Entry 3UH2 (X-ray diffraction, 2.00 A resolution); this record covers chain A.

Chain A:
Name: Tankyrase-1
Organism: Homo sapiens
Notes: EC 2.4.2.30; fragment: Catalytic Domain
UniProt: O95271 (TNKS1_HUMAN); residue numbers follow UniProt; this construct covers 1105-1327
Amino-acid sequence (224 residues; row label = number of the first residue in the row):
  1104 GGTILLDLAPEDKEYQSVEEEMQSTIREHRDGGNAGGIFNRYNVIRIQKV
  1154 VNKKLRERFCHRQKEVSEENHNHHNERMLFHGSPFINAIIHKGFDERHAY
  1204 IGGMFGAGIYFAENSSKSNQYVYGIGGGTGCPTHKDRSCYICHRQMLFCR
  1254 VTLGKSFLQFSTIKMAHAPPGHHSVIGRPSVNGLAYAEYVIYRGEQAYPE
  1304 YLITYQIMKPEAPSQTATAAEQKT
Disordered / not traced: 1104, 1203-1205, 1282-1288, 1314-1327
Construct notes: expression tag (1104); variant Ile1266 (Met in O95271)
Bound ions: Zn2+: Cys1234, His1237, Cys1242, Cys1245
Small-molecule neighbours:
  - P34 (n~2~,n~2~-dimethyl-n~1~-(6-oxo-5,6-dihydrophenanthridin-2-yl)glycinamide), molecule 1: Phe1183, His1184, Gly1185, Gly1206, Tyr1213, Phe1214, Ala1215, Lys1220, Ser1221, Tyr1224, Ile1228, Glu1291
  - P34, molecule 2: Phe1188, Ala1191, Ile1192, Gly1196, Phe1197, Asp1198, His1201, Ile1212
What the authors report for this chain:
  - binding site for P34: Gly1185, Phe1188, Gly1196, Asp1198, His1201, Tyr1213, Ser1221, Tyr1224
  - conformationally variable residues (loop rearrangement, order/disorder transition): Tyr1203 to Gly1205, Met1207, Phe1208, Gln1262 to His1270

Overview:
Chain A binds compound P34. The Zn2+ site is built by Cys1234, His1237, Cys1242 and Cys1245. The paper reports
a binding site for P34 at Gly1185, Phe1188 and Gly1196 among others; conformational variability at Tyr1203,
Met1207 and Phe1208 among others.
Chain A is Tankyrase-1 (Homo sapiens); the structure, Tankyrase-1 in complexed with PJ34, was determined by
X-ray diffraction, deposited together with 3UH4.
